Entry 5MKL (X-ray diffraction, 2.09 A resolution); this record covers chains E1 and F1 of the 7 polymer chains in the assembly.

# Chain E1 (and F1)
Molecule: Sm ribonucleo
From: Sulfolobus acidocaldarius
Notes: chain F1 of this document is another copy of the same molecule, construct and numbering; everything in this record applies to it too
Reference sequence: A0A0U3FHU0 (A0A0U3FHU0_9CREN); numbering as in UniProt (aligned over 1-87)
Sequence (87 residues; row label = number of the first residue in the row):
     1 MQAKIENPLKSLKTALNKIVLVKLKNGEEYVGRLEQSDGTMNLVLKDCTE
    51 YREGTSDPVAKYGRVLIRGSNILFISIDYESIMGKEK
Unresolved in the structure: 1-3, 84-87 (chain F1: 1-4, 84-87)

# Interface between chain E1 and chain F1
Residue-residue contacts (48; chain E1 residue first):
  Glu6(E1) with Gln36(F1), hydrogen bond
  Asn7(E1) with Gln36(F1)
  Pro8(E1) with Gln36(F1); Ser37(F1); Asp38(F1); Asn42(F1); Val44(F1), hydrophobic; Leu66(F1), hydrophobic
  Ser11(E1) with Gln36(F1), hydrogen bond
  Leu12(E1) with Leu66(F1), hydrophobic
  Leu21(E1) with Tyr62(F1), hydrophobic
  Lys23(E1) with Glu28(F1), salt bridge; Tyr30(F1), hydrogen bond; Glu50(F1), salt bridge; Tyr62(F1), hydrogen bond
  Lys25(E1) with Asn71(F1)
  Glu29(E1) with Tyr62(F1), hydrogen bond
  Thr40(E1) with Arg68(F1)
  Met41(E1) with Arg68(F1), hydrogen bond
  Glu53(E1) with Glu28(F1)
  Gly54(E1) with Val59(F1); Tyr62(F1)
  Gly69(E1) with Arg68(F1), hydrogen bond (backbone-side chain)
  Ser70(E1) with Arg68(F1)
  Ile72(E1) with Arg68(F1); Asn71(F1)
  Leu73(E1) with Leu24(F1), hydrophobic; Asn26(F1); Ile67(F1); Arg68(F1), hydrogen bond (backbone-backbone); Asn71(F1)
  Phe74(E1) with Tyr30(F1), hydrophobic; Tyr62(F1), hydrophobic; Val65(F1), hydrophobic; Leu66(F1); Ile67(F1), hydrophobic
  Ile75(E1) with Arg64(F1); Val65(F1); Leu66(F1), hydrogen bond (backbone-backbone)
  Ser76(E1) with Tyr62(F1), hydrogen bond (side chain-backbone); Arg64(F1); Val65(F1)
  Ile77(E1) with Arg64(F1), hydrogen bond (backbone-backbone)
  Asp78(E1) with Tyr62(F1); Gly63(F1); Arg64(F1), hydrogen bond (side chain-backbone)
  Ile82(E1) with Tyr62(F1); Gly63(F1)
Also at the interface, not in a pair above, chain E1 (24 interface residues in all): Tyr79
Also at the interface, not in a pair above, chain F1 (22 interface residues in all): Leu43, Ala60, Lys61

# Overview
24 residues of chain E1 face 22 of chain F1 across their interface; the contacts include 12 hydrogen bonds and
2 salt bridges. Polar contacts include Lys23(E1)-Glu28(F1), Lys23(E1)-Glu50(F1) and Glu6(E1)-Gln36(F1).
Both chains are Sm ribonucleo (Sulfolobus acidocaldarius). Entry 5MKL (Crystal structure of SmAP (LSm) protein
from Sulfolobus acidocaldarius) was determined by X-ray diffraction (same publication as 5MKI).
